Entry 9K3H (electron microscopy, 2.86 A resolution); this record covers chains R and A of the 5 polymer chains in the assembly.

# Chain R
Protein: Melanocortin receptor 5, LgBiT subunit
From: Homo sapiens
UniProtKB: P33032 (MC5R_HUMAN); residues 1-325 carry their UniProt numbers (325 of 483 residues fall inside the UniProt entry; the rest is not from it)
Chain sequence (498 residues; row label = number of the first residue in the row):
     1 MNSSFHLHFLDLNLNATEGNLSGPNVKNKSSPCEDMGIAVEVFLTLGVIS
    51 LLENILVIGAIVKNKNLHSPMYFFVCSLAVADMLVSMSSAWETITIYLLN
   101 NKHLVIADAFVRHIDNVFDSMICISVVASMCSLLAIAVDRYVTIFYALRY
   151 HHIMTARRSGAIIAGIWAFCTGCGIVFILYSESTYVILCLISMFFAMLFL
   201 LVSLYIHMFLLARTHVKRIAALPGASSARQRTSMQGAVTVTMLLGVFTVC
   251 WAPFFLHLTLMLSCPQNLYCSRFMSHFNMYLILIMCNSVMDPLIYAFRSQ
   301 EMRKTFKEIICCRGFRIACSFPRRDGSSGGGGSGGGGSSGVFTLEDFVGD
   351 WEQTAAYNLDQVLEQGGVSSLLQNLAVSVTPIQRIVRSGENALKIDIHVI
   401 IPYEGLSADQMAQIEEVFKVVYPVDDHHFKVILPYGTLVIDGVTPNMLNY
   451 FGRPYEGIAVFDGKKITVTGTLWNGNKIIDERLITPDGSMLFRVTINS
Not modelled in the structure: 1-37, 227-230, 313-498
Construct notes: linker (326-340)
Curated features (UniProtKB/Swiss-Prot):
  - lipidation (S-palmitoyl cysteine): Cys311, Cys312
  - glycosylation (N-linked (GlcNAc...) asparagine): Asn2, Asn15, Asn20, Asn28
Disulfide bonds: Cys264-Cys270

# Chain A
Protein: Guanine nucleotide-binding protein G(i) subunit alpha-1, Guanine nucleotide-binding protein G(s) subunit alpha isoforms short
From: Homo sapiens
Notes: EC 3.6.5.-
UniProtKB: chimeric construct of P63096, P63092: residues 8-26 from P63096 (GNAI1_HUMAN) positions 1-19 (UniProt number = residue number - 7); residues 27-83 from P63092 positions 27-67 (offset varies); residues 84-204 from P63096 (GNAI1_HUMAN) positions 61-181 (UniProt number = residue number - 23); residues 205-253 from P63092 positions 205-253 (same numbers); residues 264-394 from P63092 positions 264-394 (same numbers)
Chain sequence (361 residues; row label = number of the first residue in the row; note: 26 numbers in that range are skipped by the numbering (no residue carries them; nothing is unmodelled there)):
     8 MGCTLSAEDKAAVERSKMIEKQLQKDKQVYRATHRLLLLGADNSGKSTIV
    58 KQMRIYH
    81 VNGYSEEECKQYKAVVYSNTIQSIIAIIRAMGRLKIDFGDSARADDARQL
   131 FVLAGAAEEGFMTAELAGVIKRLWKDSGVQACFNRSREYQLNDSAAYYLN
   181 DLDRIAQPNYIPTQQDVLRTRVKTSGIFETKFQVDKVNFHMFDVGAQRDE
   231 RRKWIQCFNDVTAIIFVVDSSDY
   264 NRLQEALNDFKSIWNNRWLRTISVILFLNKQDLLAEKVLAGKSKIEDYFP
   314 EFARYTTPEDATPEPGEDPRVTRAKYFIRDEFLRISTASGDGRHYCYPHF
   364 TCSVDTENARRIFNDCRDIIQRMHLRQYELL
Not modelled in the structure: 8-11, 81-203
Construct notes: engineered mutation Asp49 (Gly in P63092), Asn50 (Glu in P63092), Tyr63 (Leu in P63092), Ala226 (Gly in P63092), Asp249 (Ala in P63092), Asp252 (Ser in P63092), Asp272 (Leu in P63092), Ser366 (Ala in P63092), Ala372 (Ile in P63092), Ile375 (Val in P63092)
Curated features (UniProtKB/Swiss-Prot):
  - lipidation: Gly9 (N-myristoyl glycine), Cys10 (S-palmitoyl cysteine)
  - region: Asp196 to Thr204 (G2 motif)
  - binding site (GTP): Ser174, Leu198 to Thr204
  - binding site (Mg(2+)): Thr204
  - modified residue: Arg201 (ADP-ribosylarginine)

# Interface between chain R and chain A
Residue-residue contacts (42):
  Met71(R) with Tyr391(A), hydrogen bond
  Asp139(R) with Tyr391(A)
  Arg140(R) with Tyr391(A)
  Thr143(R) with His387(A); Tyr391(A), hydrogen bond
  Ile144(R) with Gln384(A), hydrogen bond (backbone-side chain); His387(A); Leu388(A), hydrophobic
  Ala147(R) with Ile383(A), hydrophobic
  Leu148(R) with His41(A); Val217(A); Phe376(A), hydrophobic; Arg380(A)
  Arg149(R) with Lys216(A); Val217(A)
  His151(R) with Arg38(A)
  His152(R) with Ala39(A)
  Thr155(R) with Gln35(A)
  Met208(R) with Leu393(A), hydrophobic
  Phe209(R) with Leu393(A)
  Leu211(R) with Gln384(A)
  Ala212(R) with Leu388(A), hydrophobic; Leu393(A)
  His215(R) with Gln384(A), hydrogen bond; Arg385(A), hydrogen bond; Leu394(A)
  Val216(R) with Leu394(A), hydrophobic
  Arg218(R) with Asp381(A), salt bridge
  Ile219(R) with Tyr358(A); Arg385(A)
  Ala221(R) with Asp323(A)
  Leu222(R) with Leu346(A), hydrophobic; Thr350(A)
  Pro223(R) with Arg342(A); Leu346(A), hydrophobic; Thr350(A)
  Gly224(R) with Thr350(A), hydrogen bond (backbone-side chain)
  Gln235(R) with Glu392(A); Leu394(A)
  Gly236(R) with Leu393(A)
  Thr239(R) with Glu392(A), hydrogen bond (side chain-backbone); Leu393(A)
Also at the interface, not in a pair above, chain R (31 interface residues in all): Tyr72, Phe145, Val240, Arg298, Glu301
Also at the interface, not in a pair above, chain A (27 interface residues in all): Asp215, Asp343, Cys379, Gln390

# In short
Chain R and chain A form an interface of 31 and 27 residues respectively; the contacts include 7 hydrogen
bonds and 1 salt bridge. Polar contacts include Arg218(R)-Asp381(A), Met71(R)-Tyr391(A) and
Thr143(R)-Tyr391(A). UniProt lists 8 GTP-binding residues and Mg2+-binding residue Thr204(A) on chain A.
Here chain R is Melanocortin receptor 5, LgBiT subunit and chain A is Guanine nucleotide-binding protein G(i)
subunit alpha-1, Guanine nucleotide-binding protein G(s) subunit alpha isoforms short, both from Homo sapiens.
Entry 9K3H (Cryo-EM structure of the unliganded human melanocortin receptor 5 (MC5R)-Gs complex) was
determined by electron microscopy together with 9K3F, 9K3K, 9K3L and 9K3P from the same study.
